PDB entry 8UB3 | electron microscopy, 3.30 A resolution | chains A and J of the 20 polymer chains in the assembly

# Chain A (and J)
Protein: DpHF7 filament
Source organism: synthetic construct
Notes: chain J of this document is another copy of the same molecule, construct and numbering; everything in this record applies to it too
Sequence (245 residues; row label = number of the first residue in the row; numbering starts at 0):
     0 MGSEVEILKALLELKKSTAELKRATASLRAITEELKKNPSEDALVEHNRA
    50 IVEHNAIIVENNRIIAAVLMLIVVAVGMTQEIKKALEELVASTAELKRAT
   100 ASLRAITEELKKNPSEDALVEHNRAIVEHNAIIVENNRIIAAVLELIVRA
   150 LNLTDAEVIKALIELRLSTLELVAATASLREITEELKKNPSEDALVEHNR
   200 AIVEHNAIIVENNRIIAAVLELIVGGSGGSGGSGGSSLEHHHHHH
Disordered / not traced: 0, 225-244

# How chain A and chain J interact
Residue-residue contacts - 37 pairs, chain A then chain J:
  Ile6(A) - Leu169(J)
  Ile6(A) - Ala173(J)  hydrophobic
  Leu7(A) - Ala173(J)
  Leu7(A) - Ser177(J)
  Leu10(A) - Ala173(J)  hydrophobic
  Leu10(A) - Ala174(J)
  Lys14(A) - Glu196(J)  salt bridge
  Lys14(A) - Glu203(J)  salt bridge
  Met69(A) - Leu166(J)
  Met69(A) - Glu170(J)
  Leu70(A) - Leu166(J)  hydrophobic
  Val73(A) - Arg165(J)
  Val73(A) - Leu166(J)  hydrophobic
  Val73(A) - Leu169(J)  hydrophobic
  Arg148(A) - Arg165(J)
  Asn151(A) - Ile162(J)
  Asn151(A) - Arg165(J)
  Leu152(A) - Ile162(J)
  Thr153(A) - Lys159(J)
  Thr153(A) - Ile162(J)
  Ile162(A) - Asn151(J)
  Ile162(A) - Thr153(J)
  Arg165(A) - Val73(J)
  Arg165(A) - Arg148(J)
  Leu166(A) - Met69(J)
  Leu166(A) - Leu70(J)  hydrophobic
  Leu166(A) - Val73(J)  hydrophobic
  Leu169(A) - Ile6(J)
  Leu169(A) - Val73(J)  hydrophobic
  Glu170(A) - Met69(J)
  Ala173(A) - Ile6(J)  hydrophobic
  Ala173(A) - Leu7(J)
  Ala173(A) - Leu10(J)  hydrophobic
  Ala174(A) - Leu10(J)
  Ser177(A) - Leu7(J)
  Glu196(A) - Lys14(J)  salt bridge
  Glu203(A) - Lys14(J)  salt bridge
Other interface residues (no listed pair), chain A (24 interface residues in all): Leu13, Ile158, Lys159
Other interface residues (no listed pair), chain J (24 interface residues in all): Leu13, Leu152, Ile158

# In short
Chain A and chain J each contribute 24 residues to their interface; the contacts include 4 salt bridges. Polar
pairs include Lys14(A)-Glu196(J) and Lys14(A)-Glu203(J).
Chain A and chain J are both DpHF7 filament (synthetic construct); the structure, DpHF7 filament, was
determined by electron microscopy (same publication as 8UAO and 8UBG).
